Entry 8EHF (electron microscopy, 3.30 A resolution); this record covers chains I and K of the 8 polymer chains in the assembly.

Chain I:
Molecule: DNA-directed RNA polymerase subunit beta
Organism: Escherichia coli
Notes: EC 2.7.7.6
Reference sequence: P0A8V4 (RPOB_ECO57); residue numbers follow UniProt; this construct covers 1-1342
Amino-acid sequence (1342 residues; each row starts with the number of its first residue):
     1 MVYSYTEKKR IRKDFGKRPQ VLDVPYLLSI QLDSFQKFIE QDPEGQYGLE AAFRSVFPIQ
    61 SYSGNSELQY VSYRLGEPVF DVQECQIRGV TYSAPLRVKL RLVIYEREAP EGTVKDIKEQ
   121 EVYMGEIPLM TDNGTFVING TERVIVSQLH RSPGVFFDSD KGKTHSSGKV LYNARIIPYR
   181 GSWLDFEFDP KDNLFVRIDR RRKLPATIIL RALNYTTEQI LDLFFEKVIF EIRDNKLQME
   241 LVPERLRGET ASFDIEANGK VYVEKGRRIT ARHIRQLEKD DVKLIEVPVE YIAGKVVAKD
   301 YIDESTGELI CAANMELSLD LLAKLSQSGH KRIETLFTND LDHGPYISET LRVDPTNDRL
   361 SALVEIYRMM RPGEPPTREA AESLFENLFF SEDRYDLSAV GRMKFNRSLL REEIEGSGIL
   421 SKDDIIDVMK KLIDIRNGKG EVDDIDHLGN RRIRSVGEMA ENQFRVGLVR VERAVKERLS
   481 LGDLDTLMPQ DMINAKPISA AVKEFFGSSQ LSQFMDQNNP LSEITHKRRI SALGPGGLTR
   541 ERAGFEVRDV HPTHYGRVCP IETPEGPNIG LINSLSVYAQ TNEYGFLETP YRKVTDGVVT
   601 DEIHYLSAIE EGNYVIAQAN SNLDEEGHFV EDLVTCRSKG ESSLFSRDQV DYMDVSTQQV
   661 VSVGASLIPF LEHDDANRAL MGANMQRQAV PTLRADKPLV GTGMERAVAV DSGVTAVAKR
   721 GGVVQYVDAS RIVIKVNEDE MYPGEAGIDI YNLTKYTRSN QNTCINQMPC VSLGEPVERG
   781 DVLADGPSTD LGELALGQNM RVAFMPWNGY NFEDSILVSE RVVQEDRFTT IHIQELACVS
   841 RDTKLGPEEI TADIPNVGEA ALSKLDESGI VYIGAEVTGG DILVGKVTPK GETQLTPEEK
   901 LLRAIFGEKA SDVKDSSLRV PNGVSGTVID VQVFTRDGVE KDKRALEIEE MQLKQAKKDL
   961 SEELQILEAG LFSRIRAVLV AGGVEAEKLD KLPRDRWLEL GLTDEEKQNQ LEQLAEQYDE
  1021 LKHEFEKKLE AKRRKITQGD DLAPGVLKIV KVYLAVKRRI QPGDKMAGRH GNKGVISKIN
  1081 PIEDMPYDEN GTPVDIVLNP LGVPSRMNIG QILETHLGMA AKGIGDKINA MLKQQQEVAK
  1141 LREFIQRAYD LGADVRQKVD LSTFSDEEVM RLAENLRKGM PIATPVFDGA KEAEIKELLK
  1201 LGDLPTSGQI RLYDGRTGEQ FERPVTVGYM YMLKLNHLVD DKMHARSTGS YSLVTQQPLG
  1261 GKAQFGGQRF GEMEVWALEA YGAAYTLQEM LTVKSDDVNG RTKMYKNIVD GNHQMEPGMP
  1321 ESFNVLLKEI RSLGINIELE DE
Disordered / not traced: 1, 891-914, 1342
Residues lining bound ligands: 4QM ((3R,5S,7R,8R,9S,10S,12S,13R,14S,17R)-10,13-dimethyl-17-[(2R)-pentan-2-yl]-2,3,4,5,6,7,8,9,11,12,14,15,16,17-tetradecahydro-1H-cyclopenta[a]phenanthrene-3,7,12-triol): Q46, Y47, Y179, D396, S398, A399, V400, R452, E458, E461, N462, E583, Y584
Curated features (UniProtKB/Swiss-Prot):
  - modified residue (N6-acetyllysine): K1022, K1200

Chain K:
Molecule: DNA-directed RNA polymerase subunit omega
Organism: Escherichia coli
Notes: EC 2.7.7.6
Reference sequence: P0A802 (RPOZ_ECO57); residue numbers follow UniProt; this construct covers 1-91
Amino-acid sequence (91 residues; numbered 1 to 91; the number before each row is that of its first residue):
     1 MARVTVQDAV EKIGNRFDLV LVAARRARQM QVGGKDPLVP EENDKTTVIA LREIEEGLIN
    61 NQILDVRERQ EQQEQEAAEL QAVTAIAEGR R
Disordered / not traced: 1, 81-91

Interface between chain I and chain K:
Residue-residue contacts (8):
  Y1281(I) - F17(K)
  Y1285(I) - L21(K)  hydrophobic
  G1311(I) - Q31(K)
  N1312(I) - R28(K)
  N1312(I) - V32(K)
  H1313(I) - R28(K)  hydrogen bond (backbone-side chain)
  H1313(I) - Q31(K)
  Q1314(I) - R28(K)
Other interface residues (no listed pair), chain I (7 interface residues in all): G1282

Summary:
7 residues of chain I face 5 of chain K across their interface, with 1 hydrogen bond. Its one hydrogen-bonded
contact is H1313(I)-R28(K). Bound to chain I: compound 4QM.
Chain I is DNA-directed RNA polymerase subunit beta and chain K is DNA-directed RNA polymerase subunit omega,
both from Escherichia coli; the structure, Cryo-EM structure of his-elemental paused elongation complex with
an unfolded TL (1), was determined by electron microscopy (same publication as 8EG7, 8EG8, 8EGB, 8EH8, 8EH9,
8EHA and 8EHI).
